Entry 5N60 (electron microscopy, 7.70 A resolution (low resolution: residue-level contacts below are approximate; hydrogen-bond / salt-bridge calls are withheld)); this record covers chains M and N of the 18 polymer chains in the assembly.

Chain M:
Protein: DNA-directed RNA polymerase I subunit RPA49
Organism: Saccharomyces cerevisiae (strain ATCC 204508 / S288c)
UniProtKB: Q01080 (RPA49_YEAST); numbering as in UniProt (aligned over 1-415)
Chain sequence (415 residues; each row starts with the number of its first residue):
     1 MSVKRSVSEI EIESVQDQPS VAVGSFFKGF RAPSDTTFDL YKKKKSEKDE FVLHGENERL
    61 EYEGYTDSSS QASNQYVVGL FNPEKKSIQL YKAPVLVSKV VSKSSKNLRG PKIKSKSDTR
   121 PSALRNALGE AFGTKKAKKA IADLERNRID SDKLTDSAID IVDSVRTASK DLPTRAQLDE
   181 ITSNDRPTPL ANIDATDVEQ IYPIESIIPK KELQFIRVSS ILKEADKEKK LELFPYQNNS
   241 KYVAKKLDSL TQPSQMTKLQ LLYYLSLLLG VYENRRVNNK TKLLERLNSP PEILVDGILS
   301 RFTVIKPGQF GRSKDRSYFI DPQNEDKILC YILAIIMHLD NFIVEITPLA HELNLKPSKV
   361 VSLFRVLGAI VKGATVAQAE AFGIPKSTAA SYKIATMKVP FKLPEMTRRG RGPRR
Unresolved in the structure: 1-7, 116-415

Chain N:
Protein: DNA-directed RNA polymerase I subunit RPA34
Organism: Saccharomyces cerevisiae (strain ATCC 204508 / S288c)
UniProtKB: P47006 (RPA34_YEAST); residue numbers follow UniProt; this construct covers 1-233
Chain sequence (233 residues; each row starts with the number of its first residue):
     1 MSKLSKDYVS DSDSDDEVIS NEFSIPDGFK KCKHLKNFPL NGDNKKKAKQ QQVWLIKFPS
    61 NVDISKLKSL PVDFESSTTM TIDKHDYKIM DDTDIESSLT QDNLSNMTLL VPSESKESLK
   121 IASTAKDNAP LQFDKVFSVS ETAKIPAIDY SKVRVPRKDV PKVEGLKLEH FATGYDAEDF
   181 HVAEEVKENK KEPKKRSHHD DEEESSEKKK KKKEKREKRE KKDKKDKKKK HRD
Unresolved in the structure: 1-23, 42-48, 73-77, 181-233

How chain M and chain N interact:
Contacting residue pairs (110):
  S8(M) - L70(N)
  S8(M) - P71(N)
  S8(M) - V72(N)
  E9(M) - L70(N)
  I10(M) - K68(N)
  I10(M) - S69(N)
  I10(M) - L70(N)
  E11(M) - K68(N)
  I12(M) - L67(N)
  I12(M) - K68(N)
  V15(M) - I64(N)
  V15(M) - S65(N)
  Q16(M) - K36(N)
  D17(M) - S65(N)
  Q18(M) - K36(N)
  P19(M) - L35(N)
  P19(M) - K36(N)
  S20(M) - L35(N)
  S20(M) - K36(N)
  S20(M) - P112(N)
  S20(M) - L119(N)
  V21(M) - F38(N)
  V21(M) - L110(N)
  V21(M) - V111(N)
  V21(M) - P112(N)
  A22(M) - L109(N)
  A22(M) - L110(N)
  A22(M) - L119(N)
  V23(M) - M107(N)
  V23(M) - T108(N)
  G24(M) - M107(N)
  G24(M) - T108(N)
  S25(M) - N106(N)
  F26(M) - N106(N)
  F26(M) - T108(N)
  F27(M) - S105(N)
  K28(M) - L104(N)
  K28(M) - S105(N)
  K28(M) - N106(N)
  G29(M) - N103(N)
  F30(M) - T108(N)
  F30(M) - I121(N)
  F30(M) - P130(N)
  R31(M) - D127(N)
  R31(M) - A129(N)
  R31(M) - P130(N)
  A32(M) - I121(N)
  S34(M) - N128(N)
  T37(M) - S118(N)
  T37(M) - L119(N)
  F38(M) - S118(N)
  F38(M) - L119(N)
  F38(M) - I121(N)
  D39(M) - K31(N)
  D39(M) - E117(N)
  D39(M) - S118(N)
  L40(M) - K31(N)
  L40(M) - C32(N)
  L40(M) - L119(N)
  Y41(M) - I25(N)
  Y41(M) - F29(N)
  Y41(M) - K30(N)
  Y41(M) - K31(N)
  K42(M) - G28(N)
  K42(M) - F29(N)
  K42(M) - K30(N)
  K42(M) - C32(N)
  K43(M) - D27(N)
  K43(M) - G28(N)
  K43(M) - F29(N)
  E50(M) - F29(N)
  L53(M) - L110(N)
  A72(M) - S60(N)
  S73(M) - P59(N)
  S73(M) - S60(N)
  N74(M) - K57(N)
  N74(M) - F58(N)
  Q75(M) - I56(N)
  Q75(M) - K57(N)
  Q75(M) - F58(N)
  Q75(M) - P59(N)
  Q75(M) - S60(N)
  Q75(M) - V62(N)
  Q75(M) - I64(N)
  Y76(M) - I56(N)
  Y76(M) - K57(N)
  V77(M) - L55(N)
  V77(M) - I56(N)
  V77(M) - I64(N)
  V78(M) - V53(N)
  V78(M) - W54(N)
  G79(M) - Q52(N)
  G79(M) - V53(N)
  G79(M) - W54(N)
  L80(M) - F38(N)
  L80(M) - P39(N)
  L80(M) - L40(N)
  L80(M) - Q51(N)
  L80(M) - Q52(N)
  L80(M) - V53(N)
  F81(M) - Q51(N)
  F81(M) - Q52(N)
  F81(M) - W54(N)
  P83(M) - K49(N)
  P83(M) - Q50(N)
  I88(M) - W54(N)
  Q89(M) - P39(N)
  Y91(M) - N37(N)
  Y91(M) - F38(N)
  Y91(M) - P39(N)
Also at the interface, not in a pair above, chain M (56 interface residues in all): T36, F51, V52, H54, Q71, E84, L90, K92, V95
Also at the interface, not in a pair above, chain N (56 interface residues in all): S24, H34, K120, F133

In short:
The chain M/chain N interface involves 56 residues from each chain.
Here chain M is DNA-directed RNA polymerase I subunit RPA49 and chain N is DNA-directed RNA polymerase I
subunit RPA34, both from Saccharomyces cerevisiae (strain ATCC 204508 / S288c). Entry 5N60 (Cryo-EM structure
of RNA polymerase I in complex with Rrn3 and Core Factor (Orientation I)) was determined by electron
microscopy (same publication as 5O7X, 5N5Y, 5N5Z and 5N61).
